5ZXH - chains A and E of the 6 polymer chains in the assembly; structure by X-ray diffraction, 2.80 A resolution.

Chain A:
Protein: Tubulin alpha-1B chain
Source organism: Sus scrofa
UniProt: Q2XVP4 (TBA1B_PIG); numbering as in UniProt (aligned over 1-450)
Amino-acid sequence (450 residues; row label = number of the first residue in the row):
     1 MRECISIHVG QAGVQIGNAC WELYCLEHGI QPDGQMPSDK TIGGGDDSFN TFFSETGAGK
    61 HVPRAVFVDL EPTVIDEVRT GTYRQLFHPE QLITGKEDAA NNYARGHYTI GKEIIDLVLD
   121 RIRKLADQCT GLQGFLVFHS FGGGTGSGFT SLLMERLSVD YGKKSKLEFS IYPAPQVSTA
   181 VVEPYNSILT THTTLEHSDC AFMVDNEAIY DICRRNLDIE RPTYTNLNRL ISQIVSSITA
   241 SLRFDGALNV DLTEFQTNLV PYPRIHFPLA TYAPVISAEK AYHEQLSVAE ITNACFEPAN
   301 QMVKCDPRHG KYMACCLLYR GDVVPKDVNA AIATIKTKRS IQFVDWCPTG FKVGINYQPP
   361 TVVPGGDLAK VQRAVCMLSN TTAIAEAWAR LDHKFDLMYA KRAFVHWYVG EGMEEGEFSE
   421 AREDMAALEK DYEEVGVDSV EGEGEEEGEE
Unresolved in the structure: 438-450
Bound ions: Ca2+: D39, T41, G44, E55
Ligand contacts: GTP (guanosine-5'-triphosphate): G10, Q11, A12, Q15, I16, D69, D98, A99, A100, N101, N102, S140, G142, G143, G144, T145, G146, I171, P173, A174, V177, S178, E183, N206, Y224, L227, N228, I231

Chain E:
Protein: Stathmin-4
Source organism: Rattus norvegicus
UniProt: P63043 (STMN4_RAT); residues 5-145 here correspond to UniProt positions 49-189 (UniProt number = residue number + 44)
Amino-acid sequence (143 residues; row label = number of the first residue in the row):
     3 MADMEVIELN KCTSGQSFEV ILKPPSFDGV PEFNASLPRR RDPSLEEIQK KLEAAEERRK
    63 YQEAELLKHL AEKREHEREV IQKAIEENNN FIKMAKEKLA QKMESNKENR EAHLAAMLER
   123 LQEKDKHAEE VRKNKELKEE ASR
Unresolved in the structure: 3-5, 28-43, 142-145
Differences from the reference sequence: expression tag (3-4)

Chain A / chain E interface:
Pairs across the interface - 55 pairs, chain A then chain E:
  H107(A) - L54(E)
  Y108(A) - K53(E)
  Y108(A) - L54(E)  hydrophobic
  Y108(A) - A57(E)  hydrophobic
  T109(A) - R61(E)  hydrogen bond
  K112(A) - E55(E)
  K112(A) - E58(E)  salt bridge
  E155(A) - I50(E)
  R156(A) - L47(E)
  R156(A) - Q51(E)  hydrogen bond
  V159(A) - P45(E)
  E196(A) - D44(E)
  H197(A) - P45(E)
  D245(A) - C14(E)  hydrogen bond
  D245(A) - S16(E)  hydrogen bond (backbone-side chain)
  A247(A) - N12(E)
  A247(A) - S19(E)
  P325(A) - Q18(E)
  P325(A) - F20(E)  hydrophobic
  N329(A) - M6(E)
  N329(A) - V8(E)
  N329(A) - F20(E)
  I332(A) - V22(E)  hydrophobic
  A333(A) - M6(E)  hydrophobic
  K336(A) - L24(E)
  D345(A) - P27(E)
  W346(A) - P27(E)
  C347(A) - P27(E)
  P348(A) - K25(E)
  P348(A) - P27(E)
  T349(A) - I23(E)
  T349(A) - L24(E)  hydrogen bond (backbone-backbone)
  T349(A) - K25(E)  hydrogen bond (backbone-backbone)
  G350(A) - V22(E)
  F351(A) - E21(E)
  F351(A) - V22(E)  hydrogen bond (backbone-backbone)
  K352(A) - F20(E)
  K352(A) - E21(E)
  V353(A) - S19(E)
  V353(A) - F20(E)  hydrogen bond (backbone-backbone)
  G354(A) - Q18(E)
  I355(A) - G17(E)
  I355(A) - Q18(E)  hydrogen bond (backbone-backbone)
  N356(A) - S16(E)
  Y357(A) - T15(E)
  Y357(A) - S16(E)  hydrogen bond (backbone-backbone)
  Y357(A) - G17(E)
  Y357(A) - Q18(E)  hydrogen bond
  V409(A) - Q64(E)  hydrogen bond (backbone-side chain)
  G410(A) - R61(E)
  G410(A) - Q64(E)
  E411(A) - R61(E)  hydrogen bond (backbone-side chain)
  G412(A) - A57(E)
  G412(A) - R60(E)  hydrogen bond (backbone-side chain)
  E414(A) - R60(E)
Interface residues without a listed pair, chain A (41 interface residues in all): L152, S158, G246, L248, V328, Q358, M413
Interface residues without a listed pair, chain E (31 interface residues in all): P26, S46

In short:
41 residues of chain A face 31 of chain E across their interface, with 14 hydrogen bonds and 1 salt bridge.
Among the polar pairs are K112(A)-E58(E), T109(A)-R61(E) and R156(A)-Q51(E). Bound to chain A: GTP. D39(A),
T41(A), G44(A) and E55(A) coordinate Ca2+.
Chain A is Tubulin alpha-1B chain (Sus scrofa) and chain E is Stathmin-4 (Rattus norvegicus); the structure,
The structure of MT189-tubulin complex, was determined by X-ray diffraction.
